2E6E - chains A and C of the 4 polymer chains in the assembly; structure by X-ray diffraction, 2.50 A resolution.

== Chain A (and C) ==
Protein: 5'-nucleotidase surE
Organism: Thermus thermophilus
Notes: EC 3.1.3.5; chain C of this document is another copy of the same molecule, construct and numbering; everything in this record applies to it too
UniProtKB: Q53W92 (SURE_THET8); residues 1-244 here = UniProt positions 1-244
Sequence (244 residues; each row starts with the number of its first residue):
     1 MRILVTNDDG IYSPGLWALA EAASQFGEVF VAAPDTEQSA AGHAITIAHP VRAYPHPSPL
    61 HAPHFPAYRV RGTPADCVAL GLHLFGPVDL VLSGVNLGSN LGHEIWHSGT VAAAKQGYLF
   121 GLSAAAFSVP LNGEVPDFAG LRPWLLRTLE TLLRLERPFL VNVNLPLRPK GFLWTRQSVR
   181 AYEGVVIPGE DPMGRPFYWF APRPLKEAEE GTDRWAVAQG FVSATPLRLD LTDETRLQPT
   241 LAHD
Unresolved in the structure: 36-46, 132-135, 237-244 (chain C: 36-48, 59-62, 132-135, 239-244)
Swiss-Prot annotation at these positions:
  - binding site (a divalent metal cation): D8, D9, S39, N96

== Interface between chain A and chain C ==
Contacting residue pairs (6; chain A residue first):
  Y12(A) with Y12(C); P14(C); L97(C)
  P14(A) with Y12(C)
  A48(A) with D191(C)
  L97(A) with Y12(C)
Other interface residues (no listed pair), chain A (7 interface residues in all): S13, I47, R52
Other interface residues (no listed pair), chain C (7 interface residues in all): M193, R195, W199

== In short ==
The chain A/chain C interface involves 7 residues from each chain. Curated annotation (UniProt) lists 4
divalent metal cation-binding residues on chain A.
Chain A and chain C are both 5'-nucleotidase surE (Thermus thermophilus); the structure, Crystal structure of
the stationary phase survival protein SurE from Thermus thermophilus HB8, was determined by X-ray diffraction
(same publication as 2E69, 2E6B, 2E6C, 2E6G and 2E6H).
